4U99 - chain A; structure by X-ray diffraction, 2.00 A resolution.

== Chain A ==
Molecule: NO-binding heme-dependent sensor protein
From: Shewanella oneidensis
UniProtKB: Q8EF49 (Q8EF49_SHEON); residue numbers follow UniProt; this construct covers 1-181
Sequence (187 residues; row label = number of the first residue in the row):
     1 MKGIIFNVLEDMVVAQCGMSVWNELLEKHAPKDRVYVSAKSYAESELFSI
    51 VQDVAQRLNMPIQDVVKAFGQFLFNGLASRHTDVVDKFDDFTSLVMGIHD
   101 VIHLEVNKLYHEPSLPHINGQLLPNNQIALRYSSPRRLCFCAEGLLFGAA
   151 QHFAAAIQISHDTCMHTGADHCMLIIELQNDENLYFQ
Differences from the reference sequence: engineered mutation Ala154 (Gln in Q8EF49), Ala155 (Gln in Q8EF49), Ala156 (Lys in Q8EF49); expression tag (182-187)
Ion coordination: heme Fe near His103 (its only coordinating residue here); Zn2+: Cys139, His161, Cys164, Cys172; Na+: Asn180, Asp181, Leu184
Residues lining bound ligands: heme (HEM): Met1, Lys2, Ile4, Ile5, Phe74, Leu77, His81, Val84, Val85, Leu94, Ile98, Ile102, His103, Val106, Tyr110, Pro113, Ser114, Leu115, Pro116, Ile118, Tyr132, Ser134, Arg136, Leu138, Ala142, Leu145, Leu146, Ala149
What the authors report for this chain:
  - binding site for heme: Ile5, Pro116
  - heme coordination: His103
  - contacts within the chain: Gly70-Gly144 (hydrophobic contact), His99-His103 (water-mediated contact), His103-Pro116 (water-mediated contact), His103-Ile118 (water-mediated contact)
  - Zn2+ coordination: Cys139, His161, Cys164, Cys172
  - mutagenesis - H161A: abolished expression
  - mutagenesis - H161Q: unchanged binding to zinc
  - mutagenesis - H161Q: unchanged stability

== Overview ==
Ligands of chain A: heme. Cys139, His161, Cys164 and Cys172 form the Zn2+ site. The Na+ site is built by
Asn180, Asp181 and Leu184. The paper reports a binding site for heme at Ile5 and Pro116; H161A abolishes
expression.
Chain A is NO-binding heme-dependent sensor protein (Shewanella oneidensis); the structure, Crystal structure
of an H-NOX protein from S. oneidensis in the Fe(II) ligation state, Q154A/Q155A/K156A mutant, was determined
by X-ray diffraction, deposited together with 4U9B, 4U9G, 4U9J and 4U9K.
